3WIH - chains A and H of the 3 polymer chains in the assembly; structure by X-ray diffraction, 1.70 A resolution.

== Chain A ==
Name: Roundabout homolog 1
From: Homo sapiens
UniProt: Q9Y6N7 (ROBO1_HUMAN); residues 4-100 here correspond to UniProt positions 777-873 (UniProt number = residue number + 773)
Chain sequence (97 residues; numbered 4 to 100; the number before each row is that of its first residue):
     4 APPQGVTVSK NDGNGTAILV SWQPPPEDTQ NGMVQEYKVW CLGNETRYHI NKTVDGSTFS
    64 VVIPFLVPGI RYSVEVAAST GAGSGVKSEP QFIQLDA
Disordered / not traced: 31-35, 83-85, 100

== Chain H ==
Name: anti-human ROBO1 antibody B2212A Fab heavy chain
From: Mus musculus
Notes: antibody fragment or engineered binder
Chain sequence (219 residues; row label = number of the first residue in the row):
     1 EVQLQQSGPE LVKPGASVKI SCKASGYTFT DYYMNWVKLS HGKSLEWIGD IVPNNGDTTY
    61 NQNFRGKATL TVDKSSSTAY MELRSLTSED SAVYYCARFS NYVYPFDYWG QGTTLTVSSA
   121 KTTAPSVYPL APVCGDTTGS SVTLGCLVKG YFPEPVTLTW NSGSLSSGVH TFPAILQSDL
   181 YTLSSSVTVT SSTWPSQSIT CNVAHPASST KVDKKIEPR
Disulfides: C22-C96, C146-C201

== Chain A / chain H interface ==
Contacting residue pairs (18; chain A residue first):
  T49(A) - N101(H)  hydrogen bond (backbone-side chain)
  R50(A) - N101(H)  hydrogen bond (backbone-side chain)
  R50(A) - Y102(H)
  R50(A) - V103(H)
  R50(A) - Y104(H)
  Y51(A) - Y104(H)  hydrogen bond (backbone-side chain)
  H52(A) - S100(H)
  H52(A) - N101(H)  hydrogen bond (backbone-side chain)
  I53(A) - Y104(H)
  N54(A) - D31(H)
  K55(A) - D31(H)
  K55(A) - Y32(H)  hydrogen bond
  T56(A) - T28(H)
  T56(A) - D31(H)  hydrogen bond
  F68(A) - Y104(H)
  F68(A) - P105(H)  hydrophobic
  F68(A) - D107(H)
  Y75(A) - Y104(H)  hydrogen bond
Other interface residues (no listed pair), chain A (12 interface residues in all): L69, V70
Interface features reported in the paper:
  - specific contacts: T49(A)-N101(H), Y51(A)-Y104(H), H52(A)-N101(H), K55(A)-Y32(H), T56(A)-D31(H), Y75(A)-Y104(H), T28(H)-T56(A), N101(H)-R50(A)
  - epitope / paratope residues, chain A: T49(A), Y51(A), H52(A), K55(A), T56(A), Y75(A)
  - epitope / paratope residues, chain H: T28(H), D31(H), Y32(H), N101(H), Y104(H)

== Overview ==
12 residues of chain A and 10 residues of chain H are in contact; the contacts include 7 hydrogen bonds. Polar
pairs include T49(A)-N101(H), R50(A)-N101(H) and Y51(A)-Y104(H). The authors report contacts between T49(A)
and N101(H), Y51(A) and Y104(H) and H52(A) and N101(H) among others. The paper reports epitope/paratope
residues T49(A), Y51(A) and T28(H) among others.
Chain A is Roundabout homolog 1 (Homo sapiens) and chain H is anti-human ROBO1 antibody B2212A Fab heavy chain
(Mus musculus); the structure, Crystal structure of the third fibronectin domain (Fn3) of human ROBO1 in
complex with the Fab ..., was determined by X-ray diffraction together with 3WII from the same study.
